Entry 6BBM (electron microscopy, 4.10 A resolution (low resolution: residue-level contacts below are approximate; hydrogen-bond / salt-bridge calls are withheld)); this record covers chains D and X of the 11 polymer chains in the assembly.

== Chain D ==
Molecule: Replicative DNA helicase
Source organism: Escherichia coli O111:NM
Notes: EC 3.6.4.12
Reference sequence: A0A365Q7M1 (A0A365Q7M1_ECOLX); residues 1-471 here = UniProt positions 1-471
Amino-acid sequence (471 residues; numbered 1 to 471; the number before each row is that of its first residue):
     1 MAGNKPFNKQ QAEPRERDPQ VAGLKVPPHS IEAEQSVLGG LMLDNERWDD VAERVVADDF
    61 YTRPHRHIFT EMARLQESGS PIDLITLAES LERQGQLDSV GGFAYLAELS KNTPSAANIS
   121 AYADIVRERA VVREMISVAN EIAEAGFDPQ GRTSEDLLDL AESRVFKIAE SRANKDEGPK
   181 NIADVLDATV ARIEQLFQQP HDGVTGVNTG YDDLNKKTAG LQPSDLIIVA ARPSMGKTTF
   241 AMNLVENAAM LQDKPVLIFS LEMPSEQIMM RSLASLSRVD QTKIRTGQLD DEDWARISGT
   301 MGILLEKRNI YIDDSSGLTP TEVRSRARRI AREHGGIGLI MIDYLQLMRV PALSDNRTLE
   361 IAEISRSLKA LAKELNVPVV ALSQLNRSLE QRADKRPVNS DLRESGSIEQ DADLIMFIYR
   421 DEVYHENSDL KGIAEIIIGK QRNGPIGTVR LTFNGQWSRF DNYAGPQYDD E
Unresolved in the structure: 1-16
Residues lining bound ligands:
  - ADP (adenosine-5'-diphosphate), molecule 1: Pro233, Ser234, Met235, Gly236, Lys237, Thr238, Thr239, Glu262, Arg271, Arg420, Phe453, Gly455
  - ADP, molecule 2: Lys440, Gln441, Arg442, Asn443, Gly444
From the paper describing this entry:
  - catalytic residues: Glu262
  - binding site for ADP: Lys440, Arg442

== Chain X ==
Molecule: Replication protein P
Source organism: Escherichia phage lambda
Reference sequence: P03689 (VRPP_LAMBD); residues 1-107 carry their UniProt numbers (107 of 233 residues fall inside the UniProt entry; the rest is not from it)
Amino-acid sequence (233 residues; each row starts with the number of its first residue; X marks 126 residues of unknown identity (built as UNK)):
     1 MKNIAAQMVN FDREQMRRIA NNMPEQYDEK PQVQQVAQII NGVFSQLLAT FPASLANRDQ
    61 NEVNEIRRQW VLAFRENGIT TMEQVNAGMR VARRQNRPFL PSPGQFVXXX XXXXXXXXXX
   121 XXXXXXXXXX XXXXXXXXXX XXXXXXXXXX XXXXXXXXXX XXXXXXXXXX XXXXXXXXXX
   181 XXXXXXXXXX XXXXXXXXXX XXXXXXXXXX XXXXXXXXXX XXXXXXXXXX XXX
Unresolved in the structure: 1-112

== Chain D / chain X interface ==
Interface residues of chain D (facing chain X), 18 residues: Val190, Leu196, Pro200, His201, Lys217, Gln391, Arg392, Ala393, Asp394, Arg396, Val398, Ser400, Ile446, Gly447, Thr448, Arg450, Asp470, Glu471

== In short ==
Chain D and chain X make no direct contact in this assembly. Bound to chain D: ADP. The paper reports the
catalytic residue Glu262(D); a binding site for ADP at Lys440(D) and Arg442(D).
Chain D is Replicative DNA helicase (Escherichia coli O111:NM) and chain X is Replication protein P
(Escherichia phage lambda); the structure, Mechanisms of Opening and Closing of the Bacterial Replicative
Helicase: The DnaB Helicase and Lambda P ..., was determined by electron microscopy.
